7P6Z - chains 3 and r of the 55 polymer chains in the assembly; structure by electron microscopy, 3.50 A resolution.

== Chain 3 ==
Molecule: 23S ribosomal RNA
From: Mycoplasma pneumoniae M129
Sequence (2907 nucleotides; numbered 1 to 2907; the number before each row is that of its first residue):
     1 UACAAUAAGU UACUAAGGGC UUAUGGUGGA UGCCUUGGCA CUAAUAGGCG AUGAAGGACG
    61 UGUUAACCUG CGAUAAGCUU CGGGUAGGUG GUAAGAACCU CAGAUCCGGA GAUUUCCGAA
   121 UGGAGCAAUC CGGUAGUUGG AAACAGCUAU CAUUAAUUGA UGAAUAAAUA GUCAAUUAAA
   181 GCAAUACGUG GUGAAGUGAA ACAUCUCAGU AGCCACAGGA AAAGAAAACG AAUGUGAUUC
   241 CGUGUGUAGU GGCGAGCGAA AGCGGAACAG GCCAAACUUA UCAUUAGAUA GGGGUUGUAG
   301 GGCUUGCAAU GUGGACUUGA AAACGAUAGA AGAAGCUGUU GGAAAGCAGC GCGCAAAAGG
   361 GUGAUAGCCC CGUAUUUGAA AUUGUUUUCA UACCUAGCGA GAUCCCUGAG UAGCUCGGAA
   421 AACGUUAUUU UGAGUGAAUC UGCCCAGACC AUUGGGUAAG CCUAAAUACU AAUUAGUGAC
   481 CGAUAGCGAA ACAGUACCGU GAGGGAAAGG UGAAAAGAAC CCAGAGAUGG GAGUGAAAUA
   541 GAUUCUGAAA CCAUAUGCCU ACAACGUGUC AGAGCACAUU AAUGUGUGAU GGCGUGCGUU
   601 UUGAAGUAUG AGCCGGCGAG UUAUGAUAGC AAGCGUUAGU UAACCAGGAG AUGGGGAGCU
   661 GUAGCGAAAG CGAGUUUUAA AAGAGCGUUU GUUUGUUAUU AUAGACCCGA AACGGGUUGA
   721 GCUAGUCAUG AGCAGGUUGA AGGUUGAGUA ACAUCAACUG GAGGACCGAA CCGACUCUCG
   781 UUGAAACGAU AGCGGAUGAC UUGUGAUUAG GGGUGAAAUU CCAAUCGAAA UCCGUGAUAG
   841 CUGGUUCUCG UCGAAAUAGC UUUAAGGCUA GCGUGAGAUC ACAAAUAAGU GGAGGUAAAG
   901 CUACUGAAUG UAUGAUGGCG CCACCUAGGC GUACUGAAUA CAAUUAAACU CUGAAUGCCA
   961 UUUAUUUUAU UCUCGCAGUC AGACAGUGGG GGAUAAGCUU CAUUGUCAAG AGGGGAAGAG
  1021 CCCAGAUCAU UAAAUAAGGU CCCCAAAAUA UACUAAGUGG AAAAGGAUGU GAAAGUGCUA
  1081 AAACAGCAAG GAUGUUGGCU UAGAAGCAGC CAUCGUUUAA AGAGUGCGUA ACAGCUCACU
  1141 UGUCGAGUGU UUUUGCGCCG AAGAUGUAAC GGGGCUAAGU AUAUUACCGA AUUUAUGGAU
  1201 AAGAUUUAUA UCUUGUGGUA GACGAGCGUU GUAUUGGAGU UGAAGUCAAA GCGUGAGCAU
  1261 UGGUGGAUCC AAUACAAGUG AGAAUGCCGG CAUGAGUAAC GCUUGGGAGU GAGAAUCUCC
  1321 CAAACCGAUU GACUAAGGUU UCCUGGACCA GGGUCGUCCU UCCAGGGUUA GUCUGGACCU
  1381 AAGCUGAGGC UGAAAAGCGU AGGCGAUGGA CAACAGGUUA AUAUUCCUGU ACUUACAGUU
  1441 AGACUGAUGG AGUGACAAAG AAGGUUUUCC ACCCCCAUAA UUGGAUUUGG GGAUAAAUCA
  1501 UAAGGUGGUA CAAUAGGCAA AUCCGUUGUG CAUAACAUUG AGUGAUGAUG UCGAGUGAAU
  1561 GAGUGAUCAA GUAGCGAAGG UGGUAUUAAU CAUGCUUUCA AGAAAAGCUU CUAGGGUUAA
  1621 UCUAGCUGUA ACCAGUACCG AGAACGAACA CACGUAGUCA AGGAGAGGAU CCUAAGGUUA
  1681 GCGAGUGAAC UAUAGCCAAG GAACUCUGCA AAUUAACCCC GUAAGUUAGC GAGAAGGGGU
  1741 GCUUAUGUAA AAGUAAGCCG CAGUGAAGAA CGAGGGGGGA CUGUUUAACU AAAACACAAC
  1801 UCUAUGCCAA ACCGUAAGGU GAUGUAUAUG GGGUGACACC UGCCCAGUGC UGGAAGGUUA
  1861 AAGAAGGAGG UUAGCGCAAG CGAAGCUUUU AACUGAAGCC CCAGUGAACG GCGGCCGUAA
  1921 CUAUAACGGU CCUAAGGUAG CGAAAUUCCU AGUCGGGUAA AUUCCGUCCC GCUUGAAUGG
  1981 UGUAACCAUC UCUUGACUGU CUCGGCUAUA GACUCGGUGA AAUCCAGGUA CGGGUGAAGA
  2041 CACCCGUUAG GCGCAACGGG ACGGAAAGAC CCCGUGAAGC UUUACUGUAG CUUAAUAUUG
  2101 AUCAGGACAU UAUCAUGUAG AGAAUAGGUA GGAGCAAUCG AUGCAAGUUC GCUAGGACUU
  2161 GUUGAUGCGA AAGGUGGAAU ACUACCCUUG GUUGUGUGCU GUUCUAAUUG GUAACUGUUA
  2221 UCCAGUUUCA AGACAGUGUU AGGUGGGCAG UUUGACUGGG GCGGUCGCCU CCUAAAAGGU
  2281 AACGGAGGCG UACAAAGGUA CCUUCAGUAC GGUUGGAAAU CGUAUGUAGA GUGUAAUGGU
  2341 GUAAGGGUGC UUGACUGUGA GACAUACAGG UCGAACAGGU GAGAAAUCAG GUCAUAGUGA
  2401 UCCGGUGGUC CAGUAUGGAA UGGCCAUCGC UCAACGGAUA AAAGCUACUC CGGGGAUAAC
  2461 AGGCUGAUAC UGCCCAAGAG UUCAUAUCGA CGGCAGUGUU UGGCACCUCG AUGUCGACUC
  2521 AUCUCAUCCU CGAGCUGAAG CAGGUUCGAA GGGUUCGGCU GUUCGCCGAU UAAAGAGAUA
  2581 CGUGAGUUGG GUUCAAACCG UCGUGAGACA GGUUGGUCCC UAUCUAUUGU GCCCGUAGGA
  2641 AGAUUGAAGA GUGUUGCUUC UAGUACGAGA GGACCGAAGC GAGGACACCU CUUAUGCUCC
  2701 AGUUGUAGCG CCAGCUGCAC CGCUGGGUAG UAACGUGUCU AUUAGAUAAA CGCUGAAAGC
  2761 AUCUAAGUGU GAAACUAUCU CAAAGAUUAA UCUUCCCAUU UCGCAAGAAA GUAAGAGCCG
  2821 UCAAAGACGA UGACGUUGAU AGGUUACAGG UGUAAGCAUA GUGAUAUGUU GAGCUGAGUA
  2881 AUACUAAUUG CUCGAGGACU UAUUGGA
Disordered / not traced: 1-7, 1560-1569, 2803-2806, 2901-2907
Metal / ion sites: Mg2+ site 1: G447, A2415; Mg2+ site 2 near U600 (its only coordinating residue here); Mg2+ site 3: U609, A2511; Mg2+ site 4 near U781 (its only coordinating residue here); Mg2+ site 5 near A898 (its only coordinating residue here); Mg2+ site 6: A1295, U2623; Mg2+ site 7: A1298, C2013; Mg2+ site 8: A1299, A2012; Mg2+ site 9 near G1642 (its only coordinating residue here); Mg2+ site 10 near A1656 (its only coordinating residue here); Mg2+ site 11 near U1670 (its only coordinating residue here); Mg2+ site 12 near G1835 (its only coordinating residue here); 6 more Mg2+ sites not listed

== Chain r ==
Molecule: 50S ribosomal protein L22
From: Mycoplasma pneumoniae M129
UniProtKB: P75575 (RL22_MYCPN); residue numbers follow UniProt; this construct covers 1-159
Sequence (159 residues; row label = number of the first residue in the row):
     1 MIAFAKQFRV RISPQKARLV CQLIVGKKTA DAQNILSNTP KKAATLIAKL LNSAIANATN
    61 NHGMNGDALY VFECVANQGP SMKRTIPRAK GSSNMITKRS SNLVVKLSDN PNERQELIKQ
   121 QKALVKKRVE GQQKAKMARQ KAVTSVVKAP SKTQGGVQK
Disordered / not traced: 140-159
Cystine bridges: Cys21-Cys74
UniProt features mapped onto this chain:
  - natural variant: Pro111 to Arg114 (deletion: After 48 telithromycin passages), Asn112 (N112R: After 37 telithromycin passages), Arg114 (R114T: After 20 and 32 telithromycin passages)

== How chain 3 and chain r interact ==
Contacting residue pairs (90):
  U22(3) - Gln121(r)  sugar contact
  A23(3) - Gln121(r)  sugar contact
  G25(3) - Asn77(r)  hydrogen bond to the base
  G26(3) - Asn77(r)  sugar contact
  G26(3) - Gln78(r)  hydrogen bond to the sugar
  G26(3) - Asn102(r)  hydrogen bond to the sugar
  U27(3) - Gln78(r)  sugar contact
  C522(3) - Ala56(r)  sugar contact
  C522(3) - Asn60(r)  hydrogen bond to the sugar
  A523(3) - Asn52(r)  sugar contact
  A523(3) - Ser53(r)  sugar contact
  A523(3) - Ala56(r)  sugar contact
  G524(3) - Lys49(r)  sugar contact
  G526(3) - Lys49(r)  base contact
  A527(3) - Gln7(r)  hydrogen bond to the base
  G529(3) - Ala5(r)  sugar contact
  G529(3) - Lys6(r)  hydrogen bond to the sugar
  G529(3) - Asn57(r)  hydrogen bond to the base
  G530(3) - Phe4(r)  phosphate contact
  G530(3) - Lys6(r)  salt bridge to the phosphate
  G530(3) - Asn57(r)  hydrogen bond to the sugar
  G530(3) - Asn61(r)  hydrogen bond to the base
  G530(3) - His62(r)  sugar contact
  G531(3) - Asn61(r)  sugar contact
  G531(3) - His62(r)  salt bridge to the phosphate
  U543(3) - Phe8(r)  stacking on the base
  A553(3) - Val75(r)  sugar contact
  U554(3) - Arg18(r)  salt bridge to the phosphate
  U554(3) - Gln22(r)  phosphate contact
  U554(3) - Glu73(r)  hydrogen bond to the sugar
  U554(3) - Val75(r)  sugar contact
  A555(3) - Arg114(r)  hydrogen bond to the sugar
  U556(3) - Ile118(r)  sugar contact
  U579(3) - Val129(r)  phosphate contact
  U580(3) - Val129(r)  phosphate contact
  U580(3) - Gln132(r)  sugar contact
  A581(3) - Lys136(r)  phosphate contact
  U781(3) - Lys90(r)  phosphate contact
  U782(3) - Arg88(r)  hydrogen bond to the sugar
  U782(3) - Ala89(r)  phosphate contact
  U782(3) - Lys90(r)  salt bridge to the phosphate
  G783(3) - Arg88(r)  salt bridge to the phosphate
  G783(3) - Ala89(r)  base contact
  G783(3) - Lys90(r)  base contact
  A786(3) - Lys90(r)  phosphate contact
  A1248(3) - Arg128(r)  hydrogen bond to the sugar
  A1249(3) - Arg128(r)  sugar contact
  U1260(3) - Gln132(r)  hydrogen bond to the sugar
  U1261(3) - Arg128(r)  hydrogen bond to the sugar
  U1261(3) - Gly131(r)  sugar contact
  U1261(3) - Gln132(r)  hydrogen bond to the sugar
  U1261(3) - Ala135(r)  sugar contact
  G1262(3) - Lys127(r)  phosphate contact
  G1262(3) - Arg128(r)  sugar contact
  G1263(3) - Lys127(r)  salt bridge to the phosphate
  C1291(3) - Lys83(r)  salt bridge to the phosphate
  A1292(3) - Gln78(r)  hydrogen bond to the phosphate
  A1292(3) - Arg99(r)  salt bridge to the phosphate
  G1296(3) - Ser13(r)  hydrogen bond to the base
  G1296(3) - Gln15(r)  phosphate contact
  G1296(3) - Lys16(r)  base contact
  G1296(3) - Arg99(r)  base contact
  A1350(3) - Arg11(r)  salt bridge to the phosphate
  A1350(3) - Met82(r)  phosphate contact
  A1350(3) - Arg84(r)  hydrogen bond to the phosphate
  G1351(3) - Arg11(r)  salt bridge to the phosphate
  G1351(3) - Met82(r)  phosphate contact
  G1351(3) - Arg84(r)  salt bridge to the phosphate
  G1351(3) - Lys98(r)  salt bridge to the phosphate
  A1648(3) - Pro87(r)  base contact
  A1648(3) - Arg88(r)  hydrogen bond to the base
  A1648(3) - Gly91(r)  base contact
  A1648(3) - Ser93(r)  base contact
  C1649(3) - Pro87(r)  base contact
  G2016(3) - Pro40(r)  sugar contact
  G2016(3) - Lys41(r)  salt bridge to the phosphate
  G2017(3) - Lys41(r)  phosphate contact
  G2017(3) - Lys42(r)  hydrogen bond to the phosphate
  U2018(3) - Lys16(r)  salt bridge to the phosphate
  U2018(3) - Lys42(r)  salt bridge to the phosphate
  G2019(3) - Lys16(r)  salt bridge to the phosphate
  G2019(3) - Ile96(r)  phosphate contact
  G2019(3) - Lys98(r)  phosphate contact
  G2019(3) - Arg99(r)  phosphate contact
  A2020(3) - Arg88(r)  base contact
  A2020(3) - Asn94(r)  sugar contact
  A2020(3) - Met95(r)  phosphate contact
  A2020(3) - Ile96(r)  sugar contact
  A2020(3) - Thr97(r)  hydrogen bond to the phosphate
  A2021(3) - Asn94(r)  sugar contact
Also at the interface, not in a pair above, chain 3 (52 interface residues in all): C521, U528, C551, C552, A785, G1352, G1353, U2621
Also at the interface, not in a pair above, chain r (62 interface residues in all): Ile12, Cys74, Ala76, Gly79, Pro80, Ser81, Ile86, Ser92, Leu124, Lys126

== Summary ==
52 residues of chain 3 face 62 of chain r across their interface; the contacts include 22 hydrogen bonds, 16
salt bridges and 1 aromatic stacking contact. Among the polar pairs are G25(3)-Asn77(r), A527(3)-Gln7(r) and
G529(3)-Asn57(r). G447(3) and A2415(3) form the Mg2+ site 1.
Here chain 3 is 23S ribosomal RNA and chain r is 50S ribosomal protein L22, both from Mycoplasma pneumoniae
M129. Entry 7P6Z (Mycoplasma pneumoniae 70S ribosome in untreated cells) was determined by electron microscopy
together with 7OOC, 7OOD, 7PAH, 7PAI, 7PAJ, 7PAK and 23 further entries from the same study.
